Entry 9CR6 (X-ray diffraction, 2.49 A resolution); this record covers chains A and B.

# Chain A (and B)
Protein: Histidine racemase
Organism: Fusobacterium nucleatum
Notes: chain B of this document is another copy of the same molecule, construct and numbering; everything in this record applies to it too
UniProtKB: Q8RI81 (Q8RI81_FUSNN); numbering as in UniProt (aligned over 1-265)
Chain sequence (271 residues; numbered 1 to 271; the number before each row is that of its first residue):
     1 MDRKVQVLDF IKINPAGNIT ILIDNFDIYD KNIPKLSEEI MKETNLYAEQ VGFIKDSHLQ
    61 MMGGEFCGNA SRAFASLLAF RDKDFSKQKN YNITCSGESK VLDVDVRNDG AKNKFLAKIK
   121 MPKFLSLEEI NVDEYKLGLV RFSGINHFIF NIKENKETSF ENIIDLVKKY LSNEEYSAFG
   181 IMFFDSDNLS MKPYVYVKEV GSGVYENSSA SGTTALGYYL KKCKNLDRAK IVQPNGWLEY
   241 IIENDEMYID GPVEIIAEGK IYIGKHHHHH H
Unresolved in the structure: 1-3, 110, 265-271 (chain B: 1-3, 266-271)
Sequence notes: engineered mutation S209 (Cys in Q8RI81); expression tag (266-271)
Curated features (UniProtKB/Swiss-Prot):
  - active site: C67 (Proton acceptor)
  - mutagenesis: C67 (C67S: Catalytic turnover is greatly reduced with D- and L-histidine)
From the paper describing this entry:
  - catalytic residues: C67
  - mutagenesis - C67S: decreased catalytic activity on D- and L-histidine

# Interface between chain A and chain B
Contacting residue pairs (31):
  L125(A) with V132(B)
  S126(A) with N131(B); V132(B)
  L127(A) with E129(B); I130(B); N131(B), hydrogen bond (backbone-backbone)
  E128(A) with E128(B); E129(B); I130(B); Y170(B), hydrogen bond
  E129(A) with L127(B); E128(B); E129(B)
  I130(A) with L127(B); E128(B)
  N131(A) with L127(B), hydrogen bond (backbone-backbone); K222(B)
  V132(A) with L125(B); S126(B)
  R141(A) with Y170(B), hydrogen bond
  Y170(A) with E128(B), hydrogen bond; R141(B), hydrogen bond
  N173(A) with R141(B); E174(B), hydrogen bond; E175(B), hydrogen bond (backbone-backbone)
  E174(A) with N173(B); E174(B)
  E175(A) with N173(B), hydrogen bond (backbone-backbone); E175(B)
  K222(A) with E129(B); N131(B)
Also at the interface, not in a pair above, chain A (15 interface residues in all): D133
Also at the interface, not in a pair above, chain B (15 interface residues in all): D133

# Overview
Chain A and chain B each contribute 15 residues to their interface, with 9 hydrogen bonds. Polar contacts
include E128(A)-Y170(B), R141(A)-Y170(B) and N173(A)-E174(B). Curated annotation (UniProt) lists active-site
residue C67(A) and one mutagenesis site on chain A. The paper reports the catalytic residue C67(A); C67S of
chain A reduces catalytic activity on D- and L-histidine.
Chain A and chain B are both Histidine racemase (Fusobacterium nucleatum); the structure, Crystal structure of
histidine racemase (HisR) of Fusobacterium nucleatum (C209S), was determined by X-ray diffraction (same
publication as 9CR1).
